PDB entry 6PTN | electron microscopy, 5.80 A resolution (low resolution: residue-level contacts below are approximate; hydrogen-bond / salt-bridge calls are withheld) | chains H and 5 of the 25 polymer chains in the assembly

[Chain H]
Name: Cell division control protein 45
Organism: Saccharomyces cerevisiae
UniProtKB: Q08032 (CDC45_YEAST); residues 1-650 here = UniProt positions 1-650
Sequence (650 residues; row label = number of the first residue in the row):
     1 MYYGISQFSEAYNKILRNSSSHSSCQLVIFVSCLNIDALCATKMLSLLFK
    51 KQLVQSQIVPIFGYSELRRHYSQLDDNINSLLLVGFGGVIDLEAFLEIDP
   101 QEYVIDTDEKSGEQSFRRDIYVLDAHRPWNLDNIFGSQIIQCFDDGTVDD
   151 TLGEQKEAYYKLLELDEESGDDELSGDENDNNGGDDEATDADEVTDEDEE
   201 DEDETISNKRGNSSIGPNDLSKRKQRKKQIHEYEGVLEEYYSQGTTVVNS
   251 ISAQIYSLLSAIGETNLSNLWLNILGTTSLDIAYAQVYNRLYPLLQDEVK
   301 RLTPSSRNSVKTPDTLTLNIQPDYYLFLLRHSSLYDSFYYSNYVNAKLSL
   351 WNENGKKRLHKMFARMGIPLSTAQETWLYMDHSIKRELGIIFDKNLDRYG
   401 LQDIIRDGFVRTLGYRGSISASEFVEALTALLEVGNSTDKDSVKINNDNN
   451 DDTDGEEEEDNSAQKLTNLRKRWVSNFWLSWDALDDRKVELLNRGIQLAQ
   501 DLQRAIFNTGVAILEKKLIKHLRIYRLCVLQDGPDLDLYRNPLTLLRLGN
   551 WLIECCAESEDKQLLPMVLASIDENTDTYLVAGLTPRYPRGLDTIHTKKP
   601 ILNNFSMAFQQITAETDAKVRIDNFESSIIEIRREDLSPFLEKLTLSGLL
Not modelled in the structure: 1-4, 103-113, 166-217, 437-461, 592-596
UniProt features mapped onto this chain:
  - modified residue: Thr453 (Phosphothreonine)

[Chain 5]
Name: Minichromosome maintenance protein 5
Organism: Saccharomyces cerevisiae
Notes: EC 3.6.4.12
UniProtKB: P29496 (MCM5_YEAST); numbering as in UniProt (aligned over 1-775)
Sequence (775 residues; numbered 1 to 775; the number before each row is that of its first residue):
     1 MSFDRPEIYSAPVLQGESPNDDDNTEIIKSFKNFILEFRLDSQFIYRDQL
    51 RNNILVKNYSLTVNMEHLIGYNEDIYKKLSDEPSDIIPLFETAITQVAKR
   101 ISILSRAQSANNNDKDPENTSMDTDSLLLNSLPTFQLILNSNANQIPLRD
   151 LDSEHVSKIVRLSGIIISTSVLSSRATYLSIMCRNCRHTTSITINNFNSI
   201 TGNTVSLPRSCLSTIESESSMANESNIGDESTKKNCGPDPYIIIHESSKF
   251 IDQQFLKLQEIPELVPVGEMPRNLTMTCDRYLTNKVIPGTRVTIVGIYSI
   301 YNSKNGAGSGRSGGGNGGSGVAIRTPYIKILGIQSDVETSSIWNSVTMFT
   351 EEEEEEFLQLSRNPKLYEILTNSIAPSIFGNEDIKKAIVCLLMGGSKKIL
   401 PDGMRLRGDINVLLLGDPGTAKSQLLKFVEKVSPIAVYTSGKGSSAAGLT
   451 ASVQRDPMTREFYLEGGAMVLADGGVVCIDEFDKMRDEDRVAIHEAMEQQ
   501 TISIAKAGITTVLNSRTSVLAAANPIYGRYDDLKSPGDNIDFQTTILSRF
   551 DMIFIVKDDHNEERDISIANHVINIHTGNANAMQNQQEENGSEISIEKMK
   601 RYITYCRLKCAPRLSPQAAEKLSSNFVTIRKQLLINELESTERSSIPITI
   651 RQLEAIIRITESLAKLELSPIAQERHVDEAIRLFQASTMDAASQDPIGGL
   701 NQASGTSLSEIRRFEQELKRRLPIGWSTSYQTLRREFVDTHRFSQLALDK
   751 ALYALEKHETIQLRHQGQNIYRSGV
Not modelled in the structure: 1-23, 104-129, 199-200, 212-234, 306-318, 340-345, 644-646, 694-775
Residues lining bound ligands:
  - ATP (adenosine-5'-triphosphate), molecule 1: Ser377, Ile378, Phe379, Asp417, Pro418, Gly419, Thr420, Ala421, Lys422, Ser423, Gln424, His571
  - ATP, molecule 2: Leu406, Glu498, Arg549, Ile650, Arg651
UniProt features mapped onto this chain:
  - motif: Ser548 to Asp551 (Arginine finger)
  - binding site (ATP): Gly416 to Ser423
  - mutagenesis: Lys422 (K422A: Loss of MCM2-7 complex helicase activity)

[Interface between chain H and chain 5]
Pairs across the interface - 29 pairs, chain H then chain 5:
  Lys311(H) - Phe34(5)
  Lys311(H) - Glu37(5)
  Lys311(H) - His67(5)
  Pro313(H) - Arg39(5)
  Tyr335(H) - Asn144(5)
  Ile368(H) - Asn144(5)
  Pro369(H) - Ala143(5)
  Pro369(H) - Asn144(5)
  Leu370(H) - Asn142(5)
  Leu370(H) - Ala143(5)
  Leu370(H) - Asn144(5)
  Leu370(H) - Val160(5)
  Leu370(H) - Arg161(5)
  Ser371(H) - Ser141(5)
  Ser371(H) - Ile159(5)
  Gln374(H) - Asn142(5)
  Gln374(H) - Ala143(5)
  Glu375(H) - Glu73(5)
  Tyr379(H) - Glu73(5)
  Tyr379(H) - Lys77(5)
  Tyr415(H) - Arg39(5)
  Tyr415(H) - Glu66(5)
  Tyr415(H) - His67(5)
  Arg416(H) - Leu40(5)
  Arg416(H) - Glu66(5)
  Gly417(H) - Glu66(5)
  Asn436(H) - Asn590(5)
  Pro534(H) - Gly578(5)
  Asp537(H) - Gln587(5)
Interface residues without a listed pair, chain H (18 interface residues in all): Asp486, Asp535
Interface residues without a listed pair, chain 5 (28 interface residues in all): Phe38, Asp41, Ile69, Gly70, Asn72, Asp74, Tyr76, Gln145, Ile146, Met583

[Summary]
The interface between chain H and chain 5 involves 18 residues on one side and 28 on the other. Chain 5 binds
ATP. Curated annotation (UniProt) lists 8 ATP-binding residues and one mutagenesis site on chain 5.
Chain H is Cell division control protein 45 and chain 5 is Minichromosome maintenance protein 5, both from
Saccharomyces cerevisiae; the structure, Structure of Ctf4 trimer in complex with two CMG helicases, was
determined by electron microscopy (same publication as 6PTJ and 6PTO).
